5H8H - chains A and B; structure by X-ray diffraction, 2.23 A resolution.

# Chain A
Name: Glutamate receptor ionotropic, NMDA 2A
Organism: Homo sapiens
Notes: fragment: GT linker
Reference sequence: Q12879 (NMDE1_HUMAN), isoform Q12879-2; the construct has insertions or renumbered stretches relative to UniProt, so the offset changes along the chain: 3-141 = UniProt 401-539; 144-285 = UniProt 661-802
Chain sequence (285 residues; each row starts with the number of its first residue):
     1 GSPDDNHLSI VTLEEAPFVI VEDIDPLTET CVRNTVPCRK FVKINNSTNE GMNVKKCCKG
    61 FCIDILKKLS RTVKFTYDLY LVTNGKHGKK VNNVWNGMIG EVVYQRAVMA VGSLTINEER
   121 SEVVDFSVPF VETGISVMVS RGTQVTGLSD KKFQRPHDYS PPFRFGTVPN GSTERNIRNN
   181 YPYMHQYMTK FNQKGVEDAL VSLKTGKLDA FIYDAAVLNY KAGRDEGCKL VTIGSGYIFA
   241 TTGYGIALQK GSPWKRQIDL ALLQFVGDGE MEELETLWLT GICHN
Unresolved in the structure: 1-4, 27-28, 284-285
Construct notes: expression tag (1-2); linker (142-143)
Curated features (UniProtKB/Swiss-Prot):
  - binding site (L-glutamate): Ser113, Thr115, Arg120, Ser172, Thr173, Asp214
  - glycosylation (N-linked (GlcNAc...) asparagine): Asn45, Asn46, Asn170
Cystine bridges: Cys31-Cys57, Cys38-Cys58, Cys228-Cys283
Ligand contacts:
  - 5YC (7-[[ethyl(phenyl)amino]methyl]-2-methyl-[1,3,4]thiadiazolo[3,2-a]pyrimidin-5-one): Ile116, Pro129, Phe130, Val131, Glu132, Thr241, Thr242, Gly243, Val266
  - glutamic acid (GLU): His87, Ser113, Leu114, Thr115, Arg120, Gly171, Ser172, Thr173, Tyr213, Asp214, Tyr244

# Chain B
Name: Glutamate receptor ionotropic, NMDA 1
Organism: Homo sapiens
Notes: fragment: GT linker
Reference sequence: Q05586 (NMDZ1_HUMAN), isoform Q05586-5; the construct has insertions or renumbered stretches relative to UniProt, so the offset changes along the chain: 3-153 = UniProt 415-565; 156-293 = UniProt 684-821
Chain sequence (293 residues; row label = number of the first residue in the row):
     1 GSMSTRLKIV TIHQEPFVYV KPTLSDGTCK EEFTVNGDPV KKVICTGPND TSPGSPRHTV
    61 PQCCYGFCID LLIKLARTMN FTYEVHLVAD GKFGTQERVN NSNKKEWNGM MGELLSGQAD
   121 MIVAPLTINN ERAQYIEFSK PFKYQGLTIL VKKGTRITGI NDPRLRNPSD KFIYATVKQS
   181 SVDIYFRRQV ELSTMYRHME KHNYESAAEA IQAVRDNKLH AFIWDSAVLE FEASQKCDLV
   241 TTGELFFRSG FGIGMRKDSP WKQNVSLSIL KSHENGFMED LDKTWVRYQE CDS
Unresolved in the structure: 1-2, 100-102, 288-293
Construct notes: expression tag (1-2); linker (154-155)
Cystine bridges: Cys29-Cys63, Cys45-Cys64
Ligand contacts:
  - 5YC (7-[[ethyl(phenyl)amino]methyl]-2-methyl-[1,3,4]thiadiazolo[3,2-a]pyrimidin-5-one): Lys140, Pro141, Phe142, Lys143, Tyr144, Ser249, Gly250, Leu270, His273
  - Ca2+ (CA): Asp120, Pro260, Trp261
  - glycine (GLY): Phe93, Pro125, Leu126, Thr127, Arg132, Ser180, Ser181, Trp224, Asp225, Phe251

# Interface between chain A and chain B
Residue-residue contacts - 39 pairs, chain A then chain B:
  Ile116(A) with Lys140(B); Leu270(B), hydrophobic
  Asn117(A) with Leu270(B); Glu274(B)
  Glu118(A) with Leu267(B); Leu270(B); Lys271(B), salt bridge; Glu274(B), hydrogen bond (backbone-side chain)
  Ser121(A) with Gln263(B); Leu267(B); Leu270(B)
  Phe126(A) with Lys140(B), hydrogen bond (backbone-side chain)
  Ser127(A) with Lys140(B), hydrogen bond (backbone-side chain)
  Glu132(A) with Tyr144(B)
  Asn176(A) with Glu274(B), hydrogen bond (side chain-backbone)
  Asn180(A) with Glu274(B), hydrogen bond (side chain-backbone); Asn275(B)
  Tyr237(A) with Glu279(B), hydrogen bond; Arg287(B), hydrogen bond
  Phe239(A) with Glu279(B)
  Ala240(A) with His273(B); Glu274(B)
  Thr241(A) with His273(B)
  Lys250(A) with Gln263(B), hydrogen bond
  Arg256(A) with Gln134(B); Lys257(B)
  Leu260(A) with Asn130(B), hydrogen bond (backbone-side chain); Ala133(B); Gln134(B)
  Leu263(A) with Ile128(B), hydrophobic; Asn130(B); Ala133(B), hydrophobic
  Gln264(A) with Asn130(B); Arg188(B)
  Val266(A) with Arg248(B)
  Gly267(A) with Tyr185(B); Gln189(B), hydrogen bond (backbone-side chain)
  Asp268(A) with Gln189(B)
  Glu275(A) with Arg248(B), salt bridge
Other interface residues (no listed pair), chain A (25 interface residues in all): Glu122, Asp125, Pro129
Other interface residues (no listed pair), chain B (23 interface residues in all): Asn129, Pro141, Phe247

# Summary
Chain A and chain B form an interface of 25 and 23 residues respectively, with 10 hydrogen bonds and 2 salt
bridges. Polar contacts include Glu118(A)-Lys271(B), Glu275(A)-Arg248(B) and Glu118(A)-Glu274(B). Compound 5YC
is bound between chain A and chain B. Bound to chain A: glutamic acid.
Here chain A is Glutamate receptor ionotropic, NMDA 2A and chain B is Glutamate receptor ionotropic, NMDA 1,
both from Homo sapiens. Entry 5H8H (Structure of the human GluN1/GluN2A LBD in complex with GNE3419) was
determined by X-ray diffraction, deposited together with 5KCJ, 5H8F, 5H8N, 5H8Q and 5H8S.
